PDB entry 3VKT | X-ray diffraction, 1.30 A resolution | chain A

== Chain A ==
Name: Nitrite reductase
Organism: Nicotiana tabacum
Notes: EC 1.7.7.1
UniProtKB: Q76KB0 (Q76KB0_TOBAC); residues -6 to 562 here correspond to UniProt positions 19-587 (UniProt number = residue number + 25)
Amino-acid sequence (591 residues; numbered -28 to 562; the number before each row is that of its first residue; numbers below 1 keep their minus sign (Met-28 is residue -28)):
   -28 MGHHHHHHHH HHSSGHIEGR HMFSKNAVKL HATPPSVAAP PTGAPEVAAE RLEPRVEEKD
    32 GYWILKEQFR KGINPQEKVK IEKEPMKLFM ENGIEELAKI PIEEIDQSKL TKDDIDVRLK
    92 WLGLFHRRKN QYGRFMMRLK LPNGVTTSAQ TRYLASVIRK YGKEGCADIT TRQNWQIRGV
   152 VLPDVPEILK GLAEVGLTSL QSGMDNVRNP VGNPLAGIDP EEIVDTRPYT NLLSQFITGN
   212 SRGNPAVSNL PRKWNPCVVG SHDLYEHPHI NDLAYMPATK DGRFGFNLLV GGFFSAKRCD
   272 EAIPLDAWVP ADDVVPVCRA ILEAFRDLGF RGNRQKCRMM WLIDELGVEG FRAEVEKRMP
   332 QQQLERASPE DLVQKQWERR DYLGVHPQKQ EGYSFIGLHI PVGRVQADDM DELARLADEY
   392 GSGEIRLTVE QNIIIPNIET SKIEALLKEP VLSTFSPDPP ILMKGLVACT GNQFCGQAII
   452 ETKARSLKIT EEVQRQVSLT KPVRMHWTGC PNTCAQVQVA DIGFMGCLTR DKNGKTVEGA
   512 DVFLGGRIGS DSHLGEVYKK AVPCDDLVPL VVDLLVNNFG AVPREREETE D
Disordered / not traced: -28 to 17, 556-562
Differences from the reference sequence: expression tag (-28 to -7); conflict Arg290 (Lys315 in Q76KB0)
Ion coordination: K+: Ile371, Glu401, Gln402, Asn403; 4Fe-4S cluster Fe: Cys440, Cys446, Cys481, Cys485; siroheme Fe: Cys485 (together with hydroxyamine)
Residues lining bound ligands:
  - hydroxyamine (HOA): Arg109, Arg179, Lys224, Cys485
  - 4Fe-4S cluster (SF4): Cys440, Thr441, Gly442, Cys446, Gln448, Ala449, Thr479, Gly480, Cys481, Asn483, Thr484, Cys485
  - siroheme (SRM): Lys91, Phe96, Arg98, Met107, Arg109, Ile140, Thr141, Thr142, Arg143, Asn145, Gln147, Arg149, Arg223, Lys224, Asn226, Ile241, Phe264, Phe265, Ser266, Arg309, Gln402, Ala439, Cys440, Thr441, Phe445, Cys446, Gln448, Asn483, Thr484, Cys485, Gln487

== In short ==
Bound to chain A: siroheme, 4Fe-4S cluster and hydroxyamine. Ile371, Glu401, Gln402 and Asn403 form the K+
site. Cys440, Cys446, Cys481 and Cys485 form the 4Fe-4S cluster Fe site.
Chain A is Nitrite reductase (Nicotiana tabacum); the structure, Assimilatory nitrite reductase (Nii3) - NH2OH
complex from tobbaco leaf, was determined by X-ray diffraction, deposited together with 3VKP, 3VKQ, 3VKR and
3VKS.
